PDB entry 6WQH | electron microscopy, 3.60 A resolution | chains F and E of the 7 polymer chains in the assembly

# Chain F (and E)
Molecule: Lon protease
Organism: Meiothermus taiwanensis
Notes: EC 3.4.21.53; chain E of this document is another copy of the same molecule, construct and numbering; everything in this record applies to it too
UniProt: A0A059VAZ3 (A0A059VAZ3_9DEIN); the construct has insertions or renumbered stretches relative to UniProt, so the offset changes along the chain: 0-91 = UniProt 1-92; 93-793 = UniProt 93-793
Sequence (794 residues; row label = number of the first residue in the row; numbering starts at 0):
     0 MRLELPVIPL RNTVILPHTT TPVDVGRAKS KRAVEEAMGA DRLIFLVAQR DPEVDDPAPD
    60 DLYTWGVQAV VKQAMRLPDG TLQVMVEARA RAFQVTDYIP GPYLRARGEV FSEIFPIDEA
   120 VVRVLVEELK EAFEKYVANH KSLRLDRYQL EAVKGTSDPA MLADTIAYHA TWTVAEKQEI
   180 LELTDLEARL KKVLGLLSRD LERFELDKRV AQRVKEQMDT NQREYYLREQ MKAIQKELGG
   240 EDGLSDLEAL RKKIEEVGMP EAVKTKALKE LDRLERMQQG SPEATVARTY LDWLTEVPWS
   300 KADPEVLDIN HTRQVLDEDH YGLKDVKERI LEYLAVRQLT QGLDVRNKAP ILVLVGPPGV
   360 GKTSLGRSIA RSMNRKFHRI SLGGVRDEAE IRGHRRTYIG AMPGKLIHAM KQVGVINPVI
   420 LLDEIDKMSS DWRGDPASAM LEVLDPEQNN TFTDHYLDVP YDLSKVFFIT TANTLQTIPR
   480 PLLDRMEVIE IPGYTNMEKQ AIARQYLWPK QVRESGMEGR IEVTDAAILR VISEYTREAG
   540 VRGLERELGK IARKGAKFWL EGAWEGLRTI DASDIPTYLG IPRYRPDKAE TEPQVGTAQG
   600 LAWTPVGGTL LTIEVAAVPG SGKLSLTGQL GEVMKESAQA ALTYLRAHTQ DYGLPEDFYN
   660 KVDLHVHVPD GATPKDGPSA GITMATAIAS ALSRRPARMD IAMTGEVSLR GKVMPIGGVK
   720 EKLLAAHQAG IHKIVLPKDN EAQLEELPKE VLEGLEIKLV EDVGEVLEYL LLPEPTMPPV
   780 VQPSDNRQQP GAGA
Not modelled in the structure: 0-243, 781-793
Differences from the reference sequence: insertion (92)
Glycans and other covalent adducts: compound 4KZ linked to Ser678
From the paper describing this entry:
  - binding site for Ig2 substrate: Tyr397, Trp431
  - binding site for ATP-gamma-S: Asp444, Glu446, Arg484, Arg541

# How chain F and chain E interact
Contacting residue pairs (55):
  Ile308(F) - Glu560(E)
  Leu330(F) - Lys556(E)
  Glu331(F) - Arg552(E)
  Glu331(F) - Lys556(E)
  Ala334(F) - Lys556(E)  hydrogen bond (backbone-side chain)
  Ala334(F) - Leu559(E)  hydrophobic
  Val335(F) - Ser514(E)
  Val335(F) - Lys556(E)
  Gln337(F) - Leu559(E)
  Leu338(F) - Gly515(E)
  Leu338(F) - Ala555(E)  hydrophobic
  Lys347(F) - Glu513(E)
  Arg394(F) - Gly399(E)
  Arg394(F) - Ala400(E)
  Arg394(F) - Met401(E)
  Asp430(F) - Asp430(E)
  Trp431(F) - Asp386(E)
  Arg432(F) - Asp386(E)  hydrogen bond (backbone-side chain)
  Arg432(F) - Arg432(E)
  Asp434(F) - Gly383(E)
  Asp434(F) - Glu389(E)
  Leu482(F) - Arg545(E)
  Asp483(F) - Glu544(E)
  Met485(F) - Arg545(E)
  Glu486(F) - Arg552(E)  salt bridge
  Glu631(F) - Gln628(E)
  Val632(F) - Gln628(E)
  Val632(F) - Gly670(E)
  Glu635(F) - Leu625(E)
  Glu635(F) - Thr626(E)
  Glu635(F) - Gly627(E)
  Glu635(F) - Gln628(E)  hydrogen bond (side chain-backbone)
  Gln638(F) - His664(E)
  Ala639(F) - His664(E)
  Thr642(F) - Ala615(E)
  Thr642(F) - His664(E)  hydrogen bond
  Arg645(F) - Val617(E)
  Arg645(F) - Pro618(E)  hydrogen bond (side chain-backbone)
  Arg645(F) - Gly619(E)
  Arg645(F) - Asp662(E)  salt bridge
  Tyr658(F) - Pro618(E)
  Pro677(F) - Ala671(E)
  Glu705(F) - Asp669(E)
  Glu705(F) - Gly670(E)  hydrogen bond (side chain-backbone)
  Ser707(F) - Glu613(E)  hydrogen bond
  Leu708(F) - Glu613(E)  hydrogen bond (backbone-side chain)
  Leu708(F) - Val614(E)
  Leu708(F) - Ala615(E)
  Leu708(F) - His664(E)
  Arg709(F) - Gln593(E)  hydrogen bond
  Arg709(F) - Glu613(E)  salt bridge
  Lys711(F) - Glu589(E)
  Met713(F) - Pro668(E)  hydrophobic
  Asp738(F) - Arg584(E)
  Gln742(F) - Ile580(E)
Other interface residues (no listed pair), chain F (42 interface residues in all): Arg272, Thr339, Ser429, Gly433, His454, Ala646, Val706, Ala741
Other interface residues (no listed pair), chain E (48 interface residues in all): Gly279, Arg385, Ala388, Met516, Lys553, Pro581, Thr596, Thr611, Ser624, His666

# In short
Chain F and chain E form an interface of 42 and 48 residues respectively, with 9 hydrogen bonds and 3 salt
bridges. Polar pairs include Glu486(F)-Arg552(E), Arg645(F)-Asp662(E) and Arg709(F)-Glu613(E). The paper
reports a binding site for ATP-gamma-S at Asp444(F), Glu446(F) and Arg484(F) among others; a binding site for
Ig2 substrate at Tyr397(F) and Trp431(F).
Both chains are Lon protease (Meiothermus taiwanensis). Entry 6WQH (Molecular basis for the ATPase-powered
substrate translocation by the Lon AAA+ protease) was determined by electron microscopy.
